Entry 5ED4 (X-ray diffraction, 2.40 A resolution); this record covers chains B and D of the 4 polymer chains in the assembly.

# Chain B
Protein: Response regulator
Source organism: Mycobacterium tuberculosis
Notes: EC 3.1.3.1
UniProtKB: A0A045J469 (A0A045J469_MYCTX); numbering as in UniProt (aligned over 1-247)
Chain sequence (250 residues; each row starts with the number of its first residue; numbers below 1 keep their minus sign (Gly-2 is residue -2)):
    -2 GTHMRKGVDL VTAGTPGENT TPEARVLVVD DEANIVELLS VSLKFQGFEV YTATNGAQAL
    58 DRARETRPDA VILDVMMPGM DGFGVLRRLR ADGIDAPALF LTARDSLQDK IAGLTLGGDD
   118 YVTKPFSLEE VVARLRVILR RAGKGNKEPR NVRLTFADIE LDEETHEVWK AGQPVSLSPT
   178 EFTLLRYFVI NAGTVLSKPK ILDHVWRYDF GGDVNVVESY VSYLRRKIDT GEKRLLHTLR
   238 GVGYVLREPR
Disordered / not traced: -2 to 17, 102-106, 141-148
Sequence notes: expression tag (-2 to 0)
Metal / ion sites: Ca2+ site 1: Asp28, Asp71, Met73; Ca2+ site 2: Asp200 (shared with 1 residue of chain E)
From the paper describing this entry:
  - self-association interface (contacts with another copy of this molecule); pairs are residue here / residue on that copy: Thr112-Asp200 (hydrogen bond), Leu113-Leu35 (hydrophobic contact), Gly114-Phe42 (pi stacking), Gly115-Phe42 (pi stacking), Tyr118-Pro196 (hydrophobic contact), Glu161-Val192 (hydrogen bond), Glu161, Thr162, His163
  - post-translational modification sites: Asp71 (citing earlier work)
  - binding site for the 26-nt DNA strand: Ser175, Thr177, Trp203, Arg204, Phe207, Asn212, Val213, Ser216, Tyr217, Tyr220, Arg237
  - binding site for the 26-nt DNA strand (chain D): Lys195, Asn212, Glu215, Ser216, Ser219, Tyr220, Arg222, Arg223, Thr235, Arg237, Gly238, Tyr241
  - mutagenesis - L113D, Y205A: unchanged binding to perfect direct repeat
  - mutagenesis - L113D, Y205A: unchanged stability
  - mutagenesis - L113D: unchanged binding to direct repeat with a 3-bp spacer

# Chain D
Molecule: 26-nt DNA strand
Sequence (26 nucleotides; each row starts with the number of its first residue):
     1 CTAGATGCTG TGAATCAGCT GTGAAT

# Interface between chain B and chain D
Contacting residue pairs (20):
  Lys195(B) - DG7(D)  salt bridge to the phosphate
  Asn212(B) - DC8(D)  base contact
  Asn212(B) - DT9(D)  hydrogen bond to the base
  Glu215(B) - DG7(D)  sugar contact
  Glu215(B) - DC8(D)  base contact
  Glu215(B) - DT9(D)  base contact
  Ser216(B) - DT9(D)  base contact
  Ser219(B) - DT9(D)  hydrogen bond to the phosphate
  Arg222(B) - DC8(D)  salt bridge to the phosphate
  Arg223(B) - DT9(D)  sugar contact
  Arg223(B) - DG10(D)  salt bridge to the phosphate
  Thr235(B) - DG7(D)  phosphate contact
  Thr235(B) - DC8(D)  hydrogen bond to the phosphate
  Arg237(B) - DG4(D)  base contact
  Arg237(B) - DA5(D)  hydrogen bond to the base
  Arg237(B) - DT6(D)  hydrogen bond to the sugar
  Arg237(B) - DG7(D)  phosphate contact
  Gly238(B) - DT6(D)  phosphate contact
  Gly238(B) - DG7(D)  hydrogen bond to the phosphate
  Tyr241(B) - DC8(D)  hydrogen bond to the phosphate
Other interface residues (no listed pair), chain B (13 interface residues in all): Leu236, Val239

# Summary
The interface between chain B and chain D involves 13 residues on one side and 7 on the other; the contacts
include 7 hydrogen bonds and 3 salt bridges. Polar contacts include Asn212(B)-DT9(D), Arg237(B)-DA5(D) and
Arg237(B)-DT6(D). From the paper: a binding site for the 26-nt DNA strand (chain D) at Lys195(B), Asn212(B)
and Glu215(B) among others; L113D and Y205A of chain B leave binding to perfect direct repeat unchanged.
Here chain B is Response regulator (Mycobacterium tuberculosis) and chain D is a 26-nt DNA strand. Entry 5ED4
(Structure of a PhoP-DNA complex) was determined by X-ray diffraction.
